Entry 9Q92 (electron microscopy, 6.80 A resolution (low resolution: residue-level contacts below are approximate; hydrogen-bond / salt-bridge calls are withheld)); this record covers chains 2 and 3 of the 14 polymer chains in the assembly.

# Chain 2 (and 3)
Name: Psp operon transcriptional activator
From: Escherichia coli K-12
Notes: chain 3 of this document is another copy of the same molecule, construct and numbering; everything in this record applies to it too
UniProt: P37344 (PSPF_ECOLI); residue numbers follow UniProt; this construct covers 1-259
Chain sequence (259 residues; row label = number of the first residue in the row):
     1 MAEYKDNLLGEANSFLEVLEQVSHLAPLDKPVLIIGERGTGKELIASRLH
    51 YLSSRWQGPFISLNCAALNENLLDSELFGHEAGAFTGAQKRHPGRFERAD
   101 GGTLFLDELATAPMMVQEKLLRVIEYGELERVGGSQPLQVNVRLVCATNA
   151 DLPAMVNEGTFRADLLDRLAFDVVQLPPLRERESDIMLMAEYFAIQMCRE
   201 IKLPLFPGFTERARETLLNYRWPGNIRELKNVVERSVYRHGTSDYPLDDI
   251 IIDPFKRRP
Not modelled in the structure: 1-4
Residues lining bound ligands:
  - ADP (adenosine-5'-diphosphate): Leu8, Leu9, Gly10, Glu37, Arg38, Gly39, Thr40, Gly41, Lys42, Glu43, Ile226, Arg227, Lys230
  - aluminium fluoride (AF3): Gly36, Glu37, Arg38, Gly39, Asn149
Swiss-Prot annotation at these positions:
  - binding site (ATP): Gly36 to Glu43, Ala99 to Glu108
Reported in the primary citation:
  - catalytic residues: Asn64, Asp107, Glu108, Arg162, Arg168 (citing earlier work)

# How chain 2 and chain 3 interact
Residue-residue contacts (6):
  Asn64(2) - Arg122(3)
  Ala66(2) - Glu118(3)
  Ala88(2) - Gly87(3)
  Pro93(2) - Gly133(3)
  Pro93(2) - Gly134(3)
  Pro93(2) - Ser135(3)
Interface residues without a listed pair, chain 2 (8 interface residues in all): Ser75, Gly94, Glu234, Phe255
Interface residues without a listed pair, chain 3 (9 interface residues in all): Lys119, Pro153, Ala170

# Overview
8 residues of chain 2 face 9 of chain 3 across their interface. Chain 2 binds ADP and aluminium fluoride. From
UniProt: 18 ATP-binding residues on chain 2. The paper reports catalytic residues Asn64(2), Asp107(2) and
Glu108(2) among others.
Both chains are Psp operon transcriptional activator (Escherichia coli K-12). Entry 9Q92 (CryoEM structure of
bacterial transcription intermediate complex mediated by activator PspF containing nifH promoter DNA
containing ...) was determined by electron microscopy, deposited together with 9Q91, 9Q93, 9Q94, 9Q95, 9Q96,
9Q97 and 9Q98.
